5VHR - chains B and f of the 8 polymer chains in the assembly; structure by electron microscopy, 7.70 A resolution (low resolution: residue-level contacts below are approximate; hydrogen-bond / salt-bridge calls are withheld).

[Chain B]
Name: 26S proteasome regulatory subunit 4
Organism: Homo sapiens
Reference sequence: P62191 (PRS4_HUMAN); numbering as in UniProt (aligned over 167-433)
Chain sequence (267 residues; row label = number of the first residue in the row):
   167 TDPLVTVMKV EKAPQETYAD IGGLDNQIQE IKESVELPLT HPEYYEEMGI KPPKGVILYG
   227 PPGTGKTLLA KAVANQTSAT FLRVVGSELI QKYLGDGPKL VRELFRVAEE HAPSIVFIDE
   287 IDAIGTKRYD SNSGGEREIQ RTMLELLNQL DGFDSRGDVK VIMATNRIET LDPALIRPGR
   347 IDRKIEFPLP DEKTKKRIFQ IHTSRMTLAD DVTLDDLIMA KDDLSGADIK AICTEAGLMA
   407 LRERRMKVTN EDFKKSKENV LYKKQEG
Disordered / not traced: 167-188, 289-300
UniProt features mapped onto this chain:
  - binding site (ATP): Gly-226 to Thr-233
  - modified residue: Lys-258 (N6-acetyllysine)
  - cross-link: Lys-237 (Glycyl lysine isopeptide (Lys-Gly) (interchain with G-Cter in ubiquitin))
  - natural variant: Ile-328 (I328T: In BKAH; uncertain significance)

[Chain f]
Name: 26S proteasome non-ATPase regulatory subunit 2
Organism: Homo sapiens
Reference sequence: Q13200 (PSMD2_HUMAN); numbering as in UniProt (aligned over 6-853)
Chain sequence (848 residues; row label = number of the first residue in the row):
     6 RDKAPVQPQQ SPAAAPGGTD EKPSGKERRD AGDKDKEQEL SEEDKQLQDE LEMLVERLGE
    66 KDTSLYRPAL EELRRQIRSS TTSMTSVPKP LKFLRPHYGK LKEIYENMAP GENKRFAADI
   126 ISVLAMTMSG ERECLKYRLV GSQEELASWG HEYVRHLAGE VAKEWQELDD AEKVQREPLL
   186 TLVKEIVPYN MAHNAEHEAC DLLMEIEQVD MLEKDIDENA YAKVCLYLTS CVNYVPEPEN
   246 SALLRCALGV FRKFSRFPEA LRLALMLNDM ELVEDIFTSC KDVVVQKQMA FMLGRHGVFL
   306 ELSEDVEEYE DLTEIMSNVQ LNSNFLALAR ELDIMEPKVP DDIYKTHLEN NRFGGSGSQV
   366 DSARMNLASS FVNGFVNAAF GQDKLLTDDG NKWLYKNKDH GMLSAAASLG MILLWDVDGG
   426 LTQIDKYLYS SEDYIKSGAL LACGIVNSGV RNECDPALAL LSDYVLHNSN TMRLGSIFGL
   486 GLAYAGSNRE DVLTLLLPVM GDSKSSMEVA GVTALACGMI AVGSCNGDVT STILQTIMEK
   546 SETELKDTYA RWLPLGLGLN HLGKGEAIEA ILAALEVVSE PFRSFANTLV DVCAYAGSGN
   606 VLKVQQLLHI CSEHFDSKEK EEDKDKKEKK DKDKKEAPAD MGAHQGVAVL GIALIAMGEE
   666 IGAEMALRTF GHLLRYGEPT LRRAVPLALA LISVSNPRLN ILDTLSKFSH DADPEVSYNS
   726 IFAMGMVGSG TNNARLAAML RQLAQYHAKD PNNLFMVRLA QGLTHLGKGT LTLCPYHSDR
   786 QLMSQVAVAG LLTVLVSFLD VRNIILGKSH YVLYGLVAAM QPRMLVTFDE ELRPLPVSVR
   846 VGQAVDVV
Disordered / not traced: 56-69, 104-117, 147-162, 194-206, 290-296, 383-386, 490-492, 700-713, 729-738, 755-772, 805-853
UniProt features mapped onto this chain:
  - modified residue: Ser-16 (Phosphoserine), Thr-24 (Phosphothreonine), Ser-29 (Phosphoserine), Ser-147 (Phosphoserine), Tyr-194 (Phosphotyrosine), Ser-361 (Phosphoserine), Ser-363 (Phosphoserine), Lys-551 (N6-acetyllysine)

[How chain B and chain f interact]
Contacting residue pairs (6):
  His-207(B) with Ser-714(f)
  Pro-208(B) with Ser-714(f); Ala-717(f)
  Glu-209(B) with Ser-714(f); Lys-754(f)
  Ser-244(B) with Glu-669(f)
Interface residues without a listed pair, chain B (5 interface residues in all): Arg-410
Interface residues without a listed pair, chain f (5 interface residues in all): Lys-39

[In short]
The chain B/chain f interface involves 5 residues from each chain. Curated annotation (UniProt) lists 8
ATP-binding residues on chain B.
Chain B is 26S proteasome regulatory subunit 4 and chain f is 26S proteasome non-ATPase regulatory subunit 2,
both from Homo sapiens; the structure, Conformational Landscape of the p28-Bound Human Proteasome Regulatory
Particle, was determined by electron microscopy, deposited together with 5VGZ, 5VHF, 5VHH, 5VHI, 5VHJ, 5VHM
and 5 further entries.
